PDB entry 2JDI | X-ray diffraction, 1.90 A resolution | chains E and G of the 9 polymer chains in the assembly

# Chain E
Protein: ATP synthase subunit beta
Source organism: Bos taurus
Notes: EC 3.6.3.14
Reference sequence: P00829 (ATPB_BOVIN); the author numbering skips numbers that UniProt does not, so the offset changes along the chain: -4 to -1 = UniProt 47-50; 1-478 = UniProt 51-528
Sequence (482 residues; numbered -4 to 478; 1 number in that range is skipped by the numbering (no residue carries it; nothing is unmodelled there); the number before each row is that of its first residue; numbers below 1 keep their minus sign (Ala-4 is residue -4)):
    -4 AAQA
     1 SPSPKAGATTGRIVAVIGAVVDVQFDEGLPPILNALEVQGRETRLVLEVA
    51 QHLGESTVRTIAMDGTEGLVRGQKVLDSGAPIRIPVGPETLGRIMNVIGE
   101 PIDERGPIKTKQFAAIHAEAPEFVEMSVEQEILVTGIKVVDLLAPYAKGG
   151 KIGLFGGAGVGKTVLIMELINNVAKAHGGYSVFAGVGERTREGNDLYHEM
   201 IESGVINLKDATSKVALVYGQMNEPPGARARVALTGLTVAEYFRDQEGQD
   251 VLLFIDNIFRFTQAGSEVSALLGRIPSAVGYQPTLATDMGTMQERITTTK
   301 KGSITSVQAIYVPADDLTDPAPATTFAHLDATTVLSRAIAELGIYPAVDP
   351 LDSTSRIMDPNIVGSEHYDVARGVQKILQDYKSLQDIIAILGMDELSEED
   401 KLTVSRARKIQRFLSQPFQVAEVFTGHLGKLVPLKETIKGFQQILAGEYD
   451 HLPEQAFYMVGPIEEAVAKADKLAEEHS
Unresolved in the structure: -4 to -1, 1-8, 388-395, 475-478
Swiss-Prot annotation at these positions:
  - binding site (ADP): Gly159, Val160, Gly161, Lys162, Thr163, Val164
  - binding site (ATP): Gly159, Gly161, Lys162, Thr163, Val164, Arg189
  - binding site (phosphate): Gly159, Val160, Gly161, Lys162, Thr163
  - binding site (Mg(2+)): Thr163, Glu188
  - modified residue: Lys74 (N6-acetyllysine), Lys111 (N6-acetyllysine), Lys148 (N6-acetyllysine), Lys209 (N6-acetyllysine), Lys214 (N6-acetyllysine), Thr262 (Phosphothreonine), Ser365 (Phosphoserine), Lys376 (N6-acetyllysine), Ser383 (Phosphoserine), Lys430 (N6-acetyllysine), Lys435 (N6-acetyllysine), Lys472 (N6-acetyllysine)
  - glycosylation: Ser56 (O-linked (GlcNAc) serine)

# Chain G
Protein: ATP synthase gamma chain
Source organism: Bos taurus
Notes: EC 3.6.1.34
Reference sequence: P05631 (ATPG_BOVIN); residues 1-273 here correspond to UniProt positions 26-298 (UniProt number = residue number + 25)
Sequence (273 residues; numbered 1 to 273; the number before each row is that of its first residue):
     1 ATLKDITRRLKSIKNIQKITKSMKMVAAAKYARAERELKPARVYGVGSLA
    51 LYEKADIKTPEDKKKHLIIGVSSDRGLCGAIHSSVAKQMKSEAANLAAAG
   101 KEVKIIGVGDKIRSILHRTHSDQFLVTFKEVGRRPPTFGDASVIALELLN
   151 SGYEFDEGSIIFNRFRSVISYKTEEKPIFSLDTISSAESMSIYDDIDADV
   201 LRNYQEYSLANIIYYSLKESTTSEQSARMTAMDNASKNASEMIDKLTLTF
   251 NRTRQAVITKELIEIISGAAALD
Unresolved in the structure: 48-66, 87-104, 117-126, 149-158, 174-205
Swiss-Prot annotation at these positions:
  - modified residue: Lys14 (N6-acetyllysine), Lys24 (N6-succinyllysine), Lys30 (N6-acetyllysine), Lys90 (N6-acetyllysine), Ser121 (Phosphoserine), Lys129 (N6-acetyllysine), Lys172 (N6-acetyllysine), Lys245 (N6-succinyllysine)

# How chain E and chain G interact
Residue-residue contacts - 16 pairs, chain E then chain G:
  Pro276(E) - Leu262(G)  hydrophobic
  Pro276(E) - Ile266(G)
  Ala278(E) - Thr259(G)
  Val279(E) - Gln255(G)
  Val279(E) - Ile258(G)
  Val279(E) - Thr259(G)  hydrogen bond (backbone-side chain)
  Gly280(E) - Leu262(G)
  Ala314(E) - Arg254(G)
  Asp316(E) - Asn251(G)
  Asp316(E) - Arg254(G)  salt bridge
  Asp316(E) - Gln255(G)  hydrogen bond
  Thr318(E) - Gln255(G)  hydrogen bond
  Asp319(E) - Arg254(G)  salt bridge
  Asp319(E) - Gln255(G)
  Pro320(E) - Gln255(G)
  Asp386(E) - Lys21(G)  salt bridge
Also at the interface, not in a pair above, chain E (11 interface residues in all): Ile275
Also at the interface, not in a pair above, chain G (10 interface residues in all): Lys24, Met25

# Summary
The interface between chain E and chain G involves 11 residues on one side and 10 on the other, with 3
hydrogen bonds and 3 salt bridges. Among the polar pairs are Asp316(E)-Arg254(G), Asp319(E)-Arg254(G) and
Asp386(E)-Lys21(G).
Chain E is ATP synthase subunit beta and chain G is ATP synthase gamma chain, both from Bos taurus; the
structure, Ground state structure of F1-ATPase from bovine heart mitochondria (Bovine F1-ATPase crystallised
in the absence of ..., was determined by X-ray diffraction.
